1JHL - chains L and H of the 3 polymer chains in the assembly; structure by X-ray diffraction, 2.40 A resolution.

Chain L:
Molecule: IGG1-kappa D11.15 fv (light chain)
From: Mus musculus
Amino-acid sequence (108 residues; row label = number of the first residue in the row):
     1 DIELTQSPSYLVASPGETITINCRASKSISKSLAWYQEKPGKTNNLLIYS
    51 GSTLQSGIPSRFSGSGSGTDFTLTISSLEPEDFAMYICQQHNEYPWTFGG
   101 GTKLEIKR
Disulfides: C23-C88
Differences from the reference sequence: conflict I2 (Val22 in 196740), E3 (Gln23 in 196740), L4 (Ile24 in 196740), V12 (Pro32 in 196740), S14 (Ala34 in 196740), S32 (Tyr52 in 196740), N45 (Lys65 in 196740), S65 (Asn85 in 196740), I87 (Tyr107 in 196740)

Chain H:
Molecule: IGG1-kappa D11.15 fv (heavy chain)
From: Mus musculus
Amino-acid sequence (116 residues; numbered 1 to 116; the number before each row is that of its first residue):
     1 QVQLQQSGAELVRPGASVKLSCKASGYTFISYWINWVKQRPGQGLEWIGN
    51 IYPSDSYTNYNQKFKDKATLTVDKSSSTAYMQLSSPTSEDSAVYYCTRDD
   101 NYGAMDYWGQGTTVTV
Disulfides: C22-C96

Chain L / chain H interface:
Residue-residue contacts (28):
  A34(L) with A104(H), hydrophobic
  Y36(L) with A104(H); M105(H), hydrogen bond (side chain-backbone); W108(H), hydrophobic
  E38(L) with Q39(H), hydrogen bond
  T43(L) with W108(H); G109(H)
  N44(L) with W108(H)
  L46(L) with D100(H); M105(H); D106(H)
  Y49(L) with Y102(H), hydrophobic
  Q55(L) with D106(H)
  I87(L) with L45(H), hydrophobic
  Q89(L) with G103(H), hydrogen bond (side chain-backbone)
  H91(L) with Y102(H); G103(H)
  Y94(L) with W47(H), hydrophobic; N50(H), hydrogen bond; N59(H)
  P95(L) with W47(H), hydrophobic; N61(H)
  W96(L) with N35(H); W47(H); G103(H); M105(H)
  F98(L) with L45(H); M105(H), hydrophobic
Interface residues without a listed pair, chain L (17 interface residues in all): D1, G99
Interface residues without a listed pair, chain H (21 interface residues in all): V37, G44, E46, Y95, D99, Q110

Summary:
The interface between chain L and chain H involves 17 residues on one side and 21 on the other, with 4
hydrogen bonds. Among the polar pairs are Y36(L)-M105(H), E38(L)-Q39(H) and Q89(L)-G103(H).
Chain L is IGG1-kappa D11.15 fv (light chain) and chain H is IGG1-kappa D11.15 fv (heavy chain), both from Mus
musculus; the structure, Three-dimensional structure of a heteroclitic antigen-antibody cross-reaction
complex, was determined by X-ray diffraction (same publication as 2IHL).
